3I9V - chains 6 and 9 of the 8 polymer chains in the assembly; structure by X-ray diffraction, 3.10 A resolution.

# Chain 6
Molecule: NADH-quinone oxidoreductase subunit 6
From: Thermus thermophilus
Notes: EC 1.6.99.5
UniProt: Q56218 (NQO6_THET8); residues 1-181 here = UniProt positions 1-181
Amino-acid sequence (181 residues; numbered 1 to 181; the number before each row is that of its first residue):
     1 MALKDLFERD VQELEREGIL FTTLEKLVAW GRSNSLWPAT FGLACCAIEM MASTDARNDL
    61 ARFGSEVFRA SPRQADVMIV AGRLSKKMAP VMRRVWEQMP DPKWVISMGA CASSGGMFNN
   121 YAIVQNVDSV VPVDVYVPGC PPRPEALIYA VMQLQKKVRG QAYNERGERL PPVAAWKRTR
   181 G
Unresolved in the structure: 1-14, 58-73, 176-181
Metal / ion sites: 4Fe-4S cluster Fe: C45, C46, C111, C140
Residues lining bound ligands: 4Fe-4S cluster (SF4): A44, C45, C46, G82, R83, G109, A110, C111, F118, G139, C140, P141
UniProt features mapped onto this chain:
  - binding site ([4Fe-4S] cluster): C45, C46, C111, C140
Reported in the primary citation:
  - 4Fe-4S cluster coordination: C45, C46
  - binding site for 4Fe-4S cluster: R83
  - contacts within the chain: C45-R83
  - catalytic residues: C45, E49 (proposed by the authors, not directly observed)

# Chain 9
Molecule: NADH-quinone oxidoreductase subunit 9
From: Thermus thermophilus
Notes: EC 1.6.99.5
UniProt: Q56224 (NQO9_THET8); residues 1-182 here = UniProt positions 1-182
Amino-acid sequence (182 residues; numbered 1 to 182; the number before each row is that of its first residue):
     1 MTLKALAQSL GITLKYLFSK PVTVPYPDAP VALKPRFHGR HVLTRHPNGL EKCIGCSLCA
    61 AACPAYAIYV EPAENDPENP VSAGERYAKV YEINMLRCIF CGLCEEACPT GAIVLGYDFE
   121 MADYEYSDLV YGKEDMLVDV VGTKPQRREA KRTGKPVKVG YVVPYVRPEL EGFKAPTEGG
   181 KR
Unresolved in the structure: 1-25, 180-182
Metal / ion sites: 4Fe-4S cluster Fe site 1: C53, C56, C59, C108; 4Fe-4S cluster Fe site 2: C63, C98, C101, C104
Residues lining bound ligands:
  - 4Fe-4S cluster (SF4), molecule 1: H41, C63, P64, A65, I68, I93, C98, I99, F100, C101, G102, L103, C104, L115
  - 4Fe-4S cluster (SF4), molecule 2: C53, I54, G55, C56, S57, L58, C59, Y91, C108, P109, T110, A112, I113
UniProt features mapped onto this chain:
  - binding site ([4Fe-4S] cluster): C53, C56, S57, C59, C63, C98, I99, C101, C104, C108
Reported in the primary citation:
  - binding site for 4Fe-4S cluster: H41
  - 4Fe-4S cluster coordination: C101

# How chain 6 and chain 9 interact
Residue-residue contacts (50):
  A110(6) - L96(9)
  A110(6) - C98(9)
  A110(6) - I99(9)  hydrophobic
  S113(6) - L96(9)
  S114(6) - L96(9)  hydrogen bond (side chain-backbone)
  S114(6) - R97(9)  hydrogen bond (side chain-backbone)
  S114(6) - Y126(9)
  G115(6) - R97(9)
  G116(6) - R97(9)  hydrogen bond (backbone-side chain)
  M117(6) - I99(9)  hydrophobic
  N119(6) - R97(9)
  Q125(6) - R97(9)  hydrogen bond
  N126(6) - Y126(9)
  D134(6) - Y124(9)
  V135(6) - D123(9)
  V135(6) - Y124(9)  hydrophobic
  Y136(6) - L96(9)  hydrophobic
  Y136(6) - A122(9)
  Y136(6) - D123(9)  hydrogen bond (backbone-backbone)
  Y136(6) - Y124(9)
  Y136(6) - Y126(9)
  Y136(6) - L129(9)  hydrophobic
  P138(6) - M95(9)
  P138(6) - M121(9)
  C140(6) - I99(9)  hydrophobic
  R143(6) - V31(9)
  E145(6) - V31(9)
  E145(6) - F119(9)
  A146(6) - F119(9)  hydrophobic
  I148(6) - P27(9)  hydrophobic
  Y149(6) - E120(9)
  Y149(6) - A122(9)
  Y149(6) - P145(9)
  Y149(6) - Q146(9)
  A150(6) - A122(9)  hydrophobic
  Q153(6) - Y124(9)  hydrogen bond
  K156(6) - Y124(9)
  K156(6) - E149(9)  salt bridge
  K156(6) - R152(9)
  K157(6) - Y124(9)
  A162(6) - Y124(9)
  Y163(6) - R148(9)  hydrogen bond (backbone-side chain)
  Y163(6) - R152(9)  hydrogen bond (backbone-side chain)
  N164(6) - E125(9)  hydrogen bond
  N164(6) - D128(9)
  N164(6) - R148(9)
  E165(6) - D128(9)  hydrogen bond (backbone-side chain)
  E165(6) - R148(9)
  L170(6) - Y124(9)  hydrophobic
  L170(6) - E125(9)
Interface residues without a listed pair, chain 6 (32 interface residues in all): V137, G139, M152, Q161
Interface residues without a listed pair, chain 9 (29 interface residues in all): A32, L33, F37, A65, N94, F100, K144

# Summary
Chain 6 and chain 9 form an interface of 32 and 29 residues respectively, with 10 hydrogen bonds and 1 salt
bridge. Polar contacts include K156(6)-E149(9), S114(6)-L96(9) and S114(6)-R97(9). Bound to chain 6: 4Fe-4S
cluster. The paper reports catalytic residues C45(6) and E49(6); a binding site for 4Fe-4S cluster at R83(6)
and H41(9).
Here chain 6 is NADH-quinone oxidoreductase subunit 6 and chain 9 is NADH-quinone oxidoreductase subunit 9,
both from Thermus thermophilus. Entry 3I9V (Crystal structure of the hydrophilic domain of respiratory complex
I from Thermus thermophilus, oxidized, 2 mol/ASU) was determined by X-ray diffraction (same publication as
3IAM and 3IAS).
